Entry 8VKT (X-ray diffraction, 1.40 A resolution); this record covers chain A.

Chain A:
Molecule: Probable succinyl-diaminopimelate desuccinylase
From: Enterococcus faecium
Notes: EC 3.5.1.18
UniProt: A0A1S8KJG1 (A0A1S8KJG1_ENTFC); residues 1-379 here = UniProt positions 1-379
Sequence (402 residues; each row starts with the number of its first residue; numbers below 1 keep their minus sign (Met-22 is residue -22)):
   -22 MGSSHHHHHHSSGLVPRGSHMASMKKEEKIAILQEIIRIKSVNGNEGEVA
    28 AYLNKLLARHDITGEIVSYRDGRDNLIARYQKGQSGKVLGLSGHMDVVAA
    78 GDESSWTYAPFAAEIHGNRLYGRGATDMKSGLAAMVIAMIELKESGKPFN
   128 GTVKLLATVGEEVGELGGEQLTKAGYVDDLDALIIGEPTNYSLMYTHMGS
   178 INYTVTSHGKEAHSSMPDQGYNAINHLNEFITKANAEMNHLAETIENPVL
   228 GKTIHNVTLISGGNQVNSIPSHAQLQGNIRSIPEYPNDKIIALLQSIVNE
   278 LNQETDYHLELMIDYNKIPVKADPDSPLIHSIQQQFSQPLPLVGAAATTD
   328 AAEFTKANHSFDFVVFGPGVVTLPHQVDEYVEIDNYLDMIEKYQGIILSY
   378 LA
Unresolved in the structure: -22 to -4
Sequence notes: initiating methionine (-22); expression tag (-21 to 0)
Ion coordination: Zn2+ site 1: His71, Asp104, Glu164; Zn2+ site 2: Asp104, Glu139, His352

Summary:
The Zn2+ site 1 is built by His71, Asp104 and Glu164. Asp104, Glu139 and His352 form the Zn2+ site 2.
Chain A is Probable succinyl-diaminopimelate desuccinylase (Enterococcus faecium); the structure,
Crystallographic structure of dimetalated DapE from Enterococcus faecium, was determined by X-ray diffraction.
